Entry 3GKY (X-ray diffraction, 1.80 A resolution); this record covers chains B and D of the 4 polymer chains in the assembly.

# Chain B (and D)
Protein: Insulin B chain
Notes: chain D of this document is another copy of the same molecule, construct and numbering; everything in this record applies to it too
Reference sequence: P01315 (INS_PIG); residues 1-30 here correspond to UniProt positions 25-54 (UniProt number = residue number + 24)
Chain sequence (30 residues; row label = number of the first residue in the row):
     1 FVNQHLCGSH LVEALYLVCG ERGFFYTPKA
Metal / ion sites: Zn2+ near His10 (its only coordinating residue here)

# How chain B and chain D interact
Residue-residue contacts - 25 pairs, chain B then chain D:
  Gly8(B) with Tyr16(D)
  Ser9(B) with Tyr16(D)
  Val12(B) with Val12(D), hydrophobic; Tyr16(D), hydrophobic
  Glu13(B) with Ser9(D), hydrogen bond
  Tyr16(B) with Gln4(D); His5(D), hydrogen bond (side chain-backbone); Gly8(D); Ser9(D); Val12(D), hydrophobic; Tyr26(D), hydrophobic
  Gly23(B) with Tyr26(D)
  Phe24(B) with Val12(D), hydrophobic; Phe24(D), hydrophobic; Phe25(D); Tyr26(D), hydrogen bond (backbone-backbone)
  Phe25(B) with Phe24(D); Phe25(D), hydrophobic
  Tyr26(B) with Tyr16(D); Gly23(D); Phe24(D), hydrogen bond (backbone-backbone)
  Pro28(B) with Gly20(D); Glu21(D); Gly23(D)
  Lys29(B) with Glu21(D)
Other interface residues (no listed pair), chain B (13 interface residues in all): Leu17, Thr27
Other interface residues (no listed pair), chain D (13 interface residues in all): Pro28

# Summary
Chain B and chain D each contribute 13 residues to their interface, with 4 hydrogen bonds. Among the polar
pairs are Glu13(B)-Ser9(D), Tyr16(B)-His5(D) and Phe24(B)-Tyr26(D).
Both chains are Insulin B chain. Entry 3GKY (The Structural Basis of an ER Stress-Associated Bottleneck in a
Protein Folding Landscape) was determined by X-ray diffraction.
